PDB entry 7X6S | electron microscopy, 3.40 A resolution | chain A

== Chain A ==
Molecule: RNA-directed RNA polymerase L
Source organism: Lymphocytic choriomeningitis virus (strain Armstrong)
UniProtKB: A0A218M2D5 (A0A218M2D5_LYCVA); residues 1-2210 here = UniProt positions 1-2210
Chain sequence (2210 residues; each row starts with the number of its first residue):
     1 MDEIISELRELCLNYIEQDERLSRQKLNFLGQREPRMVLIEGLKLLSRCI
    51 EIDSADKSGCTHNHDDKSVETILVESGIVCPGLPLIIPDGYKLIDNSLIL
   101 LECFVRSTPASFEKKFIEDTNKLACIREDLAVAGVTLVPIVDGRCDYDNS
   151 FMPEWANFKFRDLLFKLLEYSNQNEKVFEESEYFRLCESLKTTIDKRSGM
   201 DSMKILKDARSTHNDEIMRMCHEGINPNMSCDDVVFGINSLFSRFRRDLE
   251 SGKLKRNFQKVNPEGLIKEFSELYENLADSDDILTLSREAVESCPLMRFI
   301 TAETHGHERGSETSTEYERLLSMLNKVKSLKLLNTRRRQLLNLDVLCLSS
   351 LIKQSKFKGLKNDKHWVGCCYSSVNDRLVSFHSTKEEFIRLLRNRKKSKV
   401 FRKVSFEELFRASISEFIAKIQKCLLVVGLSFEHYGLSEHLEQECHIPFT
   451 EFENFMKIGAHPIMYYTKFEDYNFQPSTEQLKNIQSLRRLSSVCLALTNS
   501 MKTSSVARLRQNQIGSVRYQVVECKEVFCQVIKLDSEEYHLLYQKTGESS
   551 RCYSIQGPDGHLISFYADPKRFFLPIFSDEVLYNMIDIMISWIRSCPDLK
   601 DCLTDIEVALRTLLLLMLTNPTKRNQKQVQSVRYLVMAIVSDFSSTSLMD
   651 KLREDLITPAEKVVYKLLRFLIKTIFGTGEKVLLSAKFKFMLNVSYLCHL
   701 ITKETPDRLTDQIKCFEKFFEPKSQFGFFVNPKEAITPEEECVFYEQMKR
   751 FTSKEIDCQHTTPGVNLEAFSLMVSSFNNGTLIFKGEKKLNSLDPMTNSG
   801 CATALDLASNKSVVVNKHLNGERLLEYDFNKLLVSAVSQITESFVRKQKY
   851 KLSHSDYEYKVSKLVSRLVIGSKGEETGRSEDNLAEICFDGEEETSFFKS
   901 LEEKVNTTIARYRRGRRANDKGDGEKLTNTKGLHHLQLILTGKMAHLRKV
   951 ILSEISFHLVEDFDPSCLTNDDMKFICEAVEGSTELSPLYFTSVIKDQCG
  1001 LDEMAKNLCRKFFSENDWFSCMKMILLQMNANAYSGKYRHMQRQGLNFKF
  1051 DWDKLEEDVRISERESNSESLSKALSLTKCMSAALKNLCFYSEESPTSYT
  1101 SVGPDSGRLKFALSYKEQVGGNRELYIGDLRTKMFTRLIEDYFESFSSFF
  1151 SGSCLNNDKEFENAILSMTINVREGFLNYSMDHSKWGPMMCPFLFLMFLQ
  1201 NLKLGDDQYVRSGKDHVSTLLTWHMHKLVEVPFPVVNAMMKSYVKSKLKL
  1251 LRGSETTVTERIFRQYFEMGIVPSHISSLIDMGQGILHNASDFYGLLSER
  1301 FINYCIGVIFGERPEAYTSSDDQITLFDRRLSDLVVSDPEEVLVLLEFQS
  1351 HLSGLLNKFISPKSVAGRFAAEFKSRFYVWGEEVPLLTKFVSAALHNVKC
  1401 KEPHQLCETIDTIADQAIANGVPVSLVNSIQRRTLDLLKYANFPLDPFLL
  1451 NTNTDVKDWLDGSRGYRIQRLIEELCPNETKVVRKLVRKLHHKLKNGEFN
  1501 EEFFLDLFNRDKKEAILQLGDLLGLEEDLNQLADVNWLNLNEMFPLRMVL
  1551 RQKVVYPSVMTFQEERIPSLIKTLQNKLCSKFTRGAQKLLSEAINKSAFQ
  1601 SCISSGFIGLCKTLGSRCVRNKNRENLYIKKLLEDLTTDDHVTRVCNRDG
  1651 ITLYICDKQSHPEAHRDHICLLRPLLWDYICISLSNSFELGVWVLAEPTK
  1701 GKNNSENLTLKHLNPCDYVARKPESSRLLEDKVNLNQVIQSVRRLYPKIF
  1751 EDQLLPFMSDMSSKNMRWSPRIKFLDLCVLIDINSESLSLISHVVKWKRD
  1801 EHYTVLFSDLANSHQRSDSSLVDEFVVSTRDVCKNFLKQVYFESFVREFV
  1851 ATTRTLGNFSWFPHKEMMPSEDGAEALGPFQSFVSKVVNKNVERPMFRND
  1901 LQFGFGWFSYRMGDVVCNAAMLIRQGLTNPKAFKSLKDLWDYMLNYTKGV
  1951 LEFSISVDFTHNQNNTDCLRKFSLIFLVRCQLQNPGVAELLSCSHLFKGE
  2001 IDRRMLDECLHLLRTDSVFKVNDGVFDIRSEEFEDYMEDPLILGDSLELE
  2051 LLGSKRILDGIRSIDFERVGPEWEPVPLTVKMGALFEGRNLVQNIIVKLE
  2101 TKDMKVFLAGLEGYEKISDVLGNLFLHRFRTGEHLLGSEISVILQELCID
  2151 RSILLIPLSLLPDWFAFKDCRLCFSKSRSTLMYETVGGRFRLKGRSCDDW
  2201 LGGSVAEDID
Not modelled in the structure: 191-199, 307-314, 356-369, 401-410, 466-471, 507-523, 785-831, 848-856, 883-887, 919-934, 955-1080, 1250-1254, 1549-1566, 1579-1601, 1699-1731, 1757-1771, 1815-2210
Ion coordination: Mn2+: Asp-1182, Asp-1322, Glu-1372

== Overview ==
Asp-1182, Asp-1322 and Glu-1372 coordinate Mn2+.
Chain A is RNA-directed RNA polymerase L (Lymphocytic choriomeningitis virus (strain Armstrong)); the
structure, lymphocytic choriomeningitis virus RNA-dependent RNA polymerase (LCMV-L protein), was determined by
electron microscopy, deposited together with 7X6V.
